Entry 9H9N (electron microscopy, 3.10 A resolution); this record covers chains A and F of the 13 polymer chains in the assembly.

Chain A:
Molecule: 16S RNA
From: Escherichia coli
Sequence (1541 nucleotides; numbered 1 to 1542; 1 number in that range is skipped by the numbering (no residue carries it; nothing is unmodelled there); the number before each row is that of its first residue):
     1 AAAUUGAAGA GUUUGAUCAU GGCUCAGAUU GAACGCUGGC GGCAGGCCUA ACACAUGCAA
    61 GUCGAACGGU AACAGGAAGA AGCUUGCUUC UUUGCUGACG AGUGGCGGAC GGGUGAGUAA
   121 UGUCUGGGAA ACUGCCUGAU GGAGGGGGAU AACUACUGGA AACGGUAGCU AAUACCGCAU
   181 AACGUCGCAA GACCAAAGAG GGGGACCUUC GGGCCUCUUG CCAUCGGAUG UGCCCAGAUG
   241 GGAUUAGCUA GUAGGUGGGG UAACGGCUCA CCUAGGCGAC GAUCCCUAGC UGGUCUGAGA
   301 GGAUGACCAG CCACACUGGA ACUGAGACAC GGUCCAGACU CCUACGGGAG GCAGCAGUGG
   361 GGAAUAUUGC ACAAUGGGCG CAAGCCUGAU GCAGCCAUGC CGCGUGUAUG AAGAAGGCCU
   421 UCGGGUUGUA AAGUACUUUC AGCGGGGAGG AAGGGAGUAA AGUUAAUACC UUUGCUCAUU
   481 GACGUUACCC GCAGAAGAAG CACCGGCUAA CUCCGUGCCA GCAGCCXCGG UAAUACGGAG
   541 GGUGCAAGCG UUAAUCGGAA UUACUGGGCG UAAAGCGCAC GCAGGCGGUU UGUUAAGUCA
   601 GAUGUGAAAU CCCCGGGCUC AACCUGGGAA CUGCAUCUGA UACUGGCAAG CUUGAGUCUC
   661 GUAGAGGGGG GUAGAAUUCC AGGUGUAGCG GUGAAAUGCG UAGAGAUCUG GAGGAAUACC
   721 GGUGGCGAAG GCGGCCCCCU GGACGAAGAC UGACGCUCAG GUGCGAAAGC GUGGGGAGCA
   781 AACAGGAUUA GAUACCCUGG UAGUCCACGC CGUAAACGAU GUCGACUUGG AGGUUGUGCC
   841 CUUGAGGCGU GGCUUCCGGA GCUAACGCGU UAAGUCGACC GCCUGGGGAG UACGGCCGCA
   901 AGGUUAAAAC UCAAAUGAAU UGACGGGGGC
   932 CCGCACAAGC GGUGGAGCAU GUGGUUUAAU UCGAUGXAAC GCGAAGAACC UUACCUGGUC
   992 UUGACAUCCA CGGAAGUUUU CAGAGAUGAG AAUGUGCCUU CGGGAACCGU GAGACAGGUG
  1052 CUGCAUGGCU GUCGUCAGCU CGUGUUGUGA AAUGUUGGGU UAAGUCCCGC AACGAGCGCA
  1112 ACCCUUAUCC UUUGUUGCCA GCGGUCCGGC CGGGAACUCA AAGGAGACUG CCAGUGAUAA
  1172 ACUGGAGGAA GGUGGGGAUG ACGUCAAGUC AUCAUGGCCC UUACGACCAG GGCUACACAC
  1232 GUGCUACAAU GGCGCAUACA AAGAGAAGCG ACCUCGCGAG AGCAAGCGGA CCUCAUAAAG
  1292 UGCGUCGUAG UCCGGAUUGG AGUCUGCAAC UCGACUCCAU GAAGUCGGAA UCGCUAGUAA
  1352 UCGUGGAUCA GAAUGCCACG GUGAAUACGU UCCCGGCCUU GUACACACCG CCCGUXACAC
  1412 CAUGGGAGUG GGUUGCAAAA GAAGUAGGUA GCUUAACCUU CGGGAGGGCG CUUACCACUU
  1472 UGUGAUUCAU GACUGGGGUG AAGUCGUAAC AAGGUAACCG UAGGGGAACC UGCGGUUGGA
  1532 UCACCUCCUU A
Not modelled in the structure: 932-1386, 1535-1542
Modified residues: PSU (pseudouridine-5'-monophosphate) at position 516, G7M (N7-methyl-guanosine-5'-monophosphate) at position 527, 2MG (2N-methylguanosine-5'-monophosphate) at position 967, 5MC (5-methylcytidine-5'-monophosphate) at position 968, 2MG (2N-methylguanosine-5'-monophosphate) at position 1208, 4OC (4n,o2'-methylcytidine-5'-monophosphate) at position 1402, 5MC (5-methylcytidine-5'-monophosphate) at position 1407, UR3 (3-methyluridine-5'-monophoshate) at position 1498, 2MG (2N-methylguanosine-5'-monophosphate) at position 1516, MA6 (6N-dimethyladenosine-5'-monophoshate) at position 1518, MA6 (6N-dimethyladenosine-5'-monophoshate) at position 1519
Metal / ion sites: Mg2+ site 1 near G21 (its only coordinating residue here); Mg2+ site 2 near C48 (its only coordinating residue here); Mg2+ site 3 near A53 (its only coordinating residue here); Mg2+ site 4: A59, U387; Mg2+ site 5 near G100 (its only coordinating residue here); K+ site 1: G104, G105; Mg2+ site 6: A109, G331; Mg2+ site 7: A116, G117, G289; Mg2+ site 8 near C135 (its only coordinating residue here); K+ site 2: G145, A197; Mg2+ site 9: A174, C175; Mg2+ site 10: U180, A195; 32 more Mg2+ sites not listed; 4 more K+ sites not listed
Small-molecule neighbours: A1IC4 ((2S,3S)-2-[[(2S)-2-[[(2S,4S)-5-aminocarbonyloxy-4-oxidanyl-2-[[(2S,3R)-3-oxidanylpiperidin-2-yl]carbonylamino]pentanoyl]amino]-3-(1H-imidazol-4-yl)propanoyl]amino]-3-(2-chloranyl-1H-imidazol-4-yl)-3-oxidanyl-propanoic acid): U692, G693, U788, U789, G791, A792, A794, C795, C796, U1506

Chain F:
Name: Small ribosomal subunit protein bS6, fully modified isoform
From: Escherichia coli
UniProtKB: P02358 (RS6_ECOLI); residues 1-135 here = UniProt positions 1-135
Amino-acid sequence (135 residues; each row starts with the number of its first residue):
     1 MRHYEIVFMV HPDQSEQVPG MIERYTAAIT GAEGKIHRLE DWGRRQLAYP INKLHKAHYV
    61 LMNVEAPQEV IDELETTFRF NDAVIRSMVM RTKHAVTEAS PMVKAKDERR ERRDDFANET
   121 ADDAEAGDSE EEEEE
Not modelled in the structure: 107-135
Curated features (UniProtKB/Swiss-Prot):
  - modified residue: Lys93 (N6-acetyllysine)

Chain A / chain F interface:
Pairs across the interface (14; chain A residue first):
  G671(A) - Arg79(F)  hydrogen bond to the phosphate
  U672(A) - Arg79(F)  salt bridge to the phosphate
  A673(A) - Arg86(F)  hydrogen bond to the phosphate
  G674(A) - Arg86(F)  salt bridge to the phosphate
  G710(A) - Lys53(F)  salt bridge to the phosphate
  G711(A) - Lys53(F)  salt bridge to the phosphate
  C736(A) - Val89(F)  hydrogen bond to the sugar
  C737(A) - Val89(F)  sugar contact
  C737(A) - Met90(F)  phosphate contact
  C737(A) - Arg91(F)  hydrogen bond to the phosphate
  C738(A) - Arg2(F)  salt bridge to the phosphate
  C738(A) - Tyr4(F)  hydrogen bond to the phosphate
  C738(A) - Arg91(F)  salt bridge to the phosphate
  C739(A) - Arg2(F)  salt bridge to the phosphate
Also at the interface, not in a pair above, chain A (11 interface residues in all): U662
Also at the interface, not in a pair above, chain F (10 interface residues in all): Tyr49, Lys93

Summary:
11 residues of chain A face 10 of chain F across their interface; the contacts include 5 hydrogen bonds and 7
salt bridges. Polar contacts include C736(A)-Val89(F), G671(A)-Arg79(F) and A673(A)-Arg86(F). Chain A binds
compound A1IC4. A59(A) and U387(A) coordinate Mg2+ site 4.
Chain A is 16S RNA and chain F is Small ribosomal subunit protein bS6, fully modified isoform, both from
Escherichia coli; the structure, Complex 4 (BODY) 30S-GE81112 (weak residual tRNA), was determined by electron
microscopy together with 9H8G, 9H9H, 9H9I, 9H9J, 9H9K, 9H9L and 9H9M from the same study.
